Entry 6DV9 (X-ray diffraction, 3.80 A resolution); this record covers chains A and B of the 9 polymer chains in the assembly.

[Chain A (and B)]
Molecule: DNA-directed RNA polymerase subunit alpha
From: Mycobacterium tuberculosis (strain ATCC 25618 / H37Rv)
Notes: EC 2.7.7.6; chain B of this document is another copy of the same molecule, construct and numbering; everything in this record applies to it too
UniProtKB: P9WGZ1 (RPOA_MYCTU); residues 1-347 here = UniProt positions 1-347
Amino-acid sequence (359 residues; row label = number of the first residue in the row; numbers below 1 keep their minus sign (Met-11 is residue -11)):
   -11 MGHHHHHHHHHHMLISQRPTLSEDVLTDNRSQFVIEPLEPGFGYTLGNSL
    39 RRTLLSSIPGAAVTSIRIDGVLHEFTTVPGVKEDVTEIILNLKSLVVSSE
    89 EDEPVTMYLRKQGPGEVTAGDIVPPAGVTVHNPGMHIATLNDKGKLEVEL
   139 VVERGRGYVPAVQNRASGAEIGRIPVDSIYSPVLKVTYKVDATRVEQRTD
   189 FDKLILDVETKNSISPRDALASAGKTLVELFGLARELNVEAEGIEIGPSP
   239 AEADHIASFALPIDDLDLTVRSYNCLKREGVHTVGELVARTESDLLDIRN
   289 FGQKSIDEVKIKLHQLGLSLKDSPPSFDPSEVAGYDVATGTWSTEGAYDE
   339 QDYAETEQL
Disordered / not traced: -11 to 1, 227-347 (chain B: -11 to 0, 234-347)
Sequence notes: initiating methionine (-11); expression tag (-10 to 0)

[Interface between chain A and chain B]
Residue-residue contacts (72):
  Leu2(A) - Arg142(B)
  Leu2(A) - Tyr168(B)
  Ser4(A) - Arg144(B)
  Arg6(A) - Glu217(B)  salt bridge
  Pro7(A) - Leu221(B)
  Leu9(A) - Leu221(B)
  Leu9(A) - Ala222(B)
  Leu26(A) - Leu218(B)  hydrophobic
  Glu27(A) - Ser44(B)
  Glu27(A) - Arg144(B)  salt bridge
  Gly29(A) - Arg40(B)  hydrogen bond (backbone-side chain)
  Phe30(A) - Arg40(B)
  Phe30(A) - Thr41(B)
  Phe30(A) - Leu218(B)  hydrophobic
  Thr33(A) - Asn36(B)
  Thr33(A) - Ser37(B)
  Leu34(A) - Leu218(B)  hydrophobic
  Leu34(A) - Phe219(B)  hydrophobic
  Ser37(A) - Thr33(B)  hydrogen bond (side chain-backbone)
  Ser37(A) - Ser37(B)  hydrogen bond
  Leu38(A) - Phe219(B)  hydrophobic
  Arg40(A) - Gly29(B)  hydrogen bond (side chain-backbone)
  Arg40(A) - Tyr32(B)
  Arg40(A) - Thr33(B)
  Thr41(A) - Phe30(B)
  Ser45(A) - Phe30(B)
  Pro47(A) - Met1(B)  hydrophobic
  Pro47(A) - Ala229(B)
  Arg144(A) - Met1(B)
  Arg144(A) - Leu2(B)  hydrogen bond (side chain-backbone)
  Arg144(A) - Glu27(B)  salt bridge
  Glu184(A) - Val150(B)
  Glu184(A) - Gln151(B)
  Glu184(A) - Arg153(B)  salt bridge
  Gln185(A) - Gln151(B)
  Asp188(A) - Gln151(B)  hydrogen bond
  Arg205(A) - Leu225(B)  hydrogen bond (side chain-backbone)
  Asp206(A) - Asn226(B)  hydrogen bond
  Asp206(A) - Glu228(B)
  Leu208(A) - Ala222(B)
  Ala209(A) - Ala222(B)
  Ala209(A) - Asn226(B)
  Ser210(A) - Glu228(B)
  Ser210(A) - Ala229(B)  hydrogen bond (side chain-backbone)
  Ser210(A) - Glu230(B)
  Gly212(A) - Phe219(B)
  Gly212(A) - Ala222(B)
  Lys213(A) - Glu228(B)
  Lys213(A) - Ile232(B)
  Thr214(A) - Glu230(B)
  Thr214(A) - Gly231(B)
  Leu215(A) - Phe219(B)  hydrophobic
  Val216(A) - Val216(B)
  Val216(A) - Phe219(B)
  Val216(A) - Gly220(B)
  Val216(A) - Arg223(B)
  Glu217(A) - Ile232(B)
  Glu217(A) - Glu233(B)
  Leu218(A) - Leu34(B)  hydrophobic
  Phe219(A) - Leu34(B)  hydrophobic
  Phe219(A) - Ser37(B)
  Phe219(A) - Leu38(B)  hydrophobic
  Phe219(A) - Leu215(B)  hydrophobic
  Phe219(A) - Phe219(B)  hydrophobic
  Gly220(A) - Val216(B)
  Leu221(A) - Pro7(B)  hydrophobic
  Leu221(A) - Leu9(B)
  Ala222(A) - Leu9(B)  hydrophobic
  Ala222(A) - Leu208(B)  hydrophobic
  Ala222(A) - Ala209(B)
  Arg223(A) - Ala209(B)
  Asn226(A) - Leu9(B)
Also at the interface, not in a pair above, chain A (47 interface residues in all): Ile3, Thr8, Phe21, Ile23, Arg142, Val183, Glu224, Leu225
Also at the interface, not in a pair above, chain B (52 interface residues in all): Ser4, Glu11, Ile23, Leu26, Ser45, Asp90, Glu141, Gly143, Gly212, Lys213, Val227

[Summary]
47 residues of chain A face 52 of chain B across their interface, with 9 hydrogen bonds and 4 salt bridges.
Polar contacts include Arg6(A)-Glu217(B), Glu27(A)-Arg144(B) and Glu184(A)-Arg153(B).
Chain A and chain B are both DNA-directed RNA polymerase subunit alpha (Mycobacterium tuberculosis (strain
ATCC 25618 / H37Rv)); the structure, Crystal structure of Mycobacterium tuberculosis transcription initiation
complex(ECF sigma factor L) containing 5nt RNA with 4nt ..., was determined by X-ray diffraction, deposited
together with 6DVB, 6DVC, 6DVD and 6DVE.
